Entry 8BSK (X-ray diffraction, 2.10 A resolution); this record covers chain A.

== Chain A ==
Protein: Glutaminase kidney isoform, mitochondrial 65 kDa chain
Source organism: Homo sapiens
UniProt: O94925 (GLSK_HUMAN); residue numbers follow UniProt; this construct covers 221-533
Chain sequence (315 residues; each row starts with the number of its first residue):
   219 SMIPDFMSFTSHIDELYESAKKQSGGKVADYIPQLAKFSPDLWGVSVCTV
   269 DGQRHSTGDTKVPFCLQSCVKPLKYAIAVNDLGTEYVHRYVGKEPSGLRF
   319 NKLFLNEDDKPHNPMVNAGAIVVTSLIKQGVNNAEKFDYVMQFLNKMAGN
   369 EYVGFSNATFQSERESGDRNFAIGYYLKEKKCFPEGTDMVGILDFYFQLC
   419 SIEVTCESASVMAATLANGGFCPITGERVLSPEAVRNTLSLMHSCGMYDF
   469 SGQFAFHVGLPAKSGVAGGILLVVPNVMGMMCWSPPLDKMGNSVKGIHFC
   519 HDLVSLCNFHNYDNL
Unresolved in the structure: 219-221, 317-319, 533
Sequence notes: expression tag (219-220)
Residues lining bound ligands: 04A (N,N'-[sulfanediylbis(ethane-2,1-diyl-1,3,4-thiadiazole-5,2-diyl)]bis(2-phenylacetamide)): Lys320, Leu321, Phe322, Leu323, Asn324, Glu325, Tyr394
Curated features (UniProtKB/Swiss-Prot):
  - region: Gly315 to Phe322 (Highly mobile activation loop)
  - binding site (substrate): Ser286, Asn335, Glu381, Asn388, Tyr414, Tyr466, Val484
  - modified residue: Lys311 (N6-acetyllysine)

== Overview ==
Ligands of chain A: compound 04A. Curated annotation (UniProt) lists 7 substrate-binding residues.
Chain A is Glutaminase kidney isoform, mitochondrial 65 kDa chain (Homo sapiens); the structure, Human GLS in
complex with compound 3, was determined by X-ray diffraction together with 8BSM and 8BSN from the same study.
